7SG2 - chains A and E of the 5 polymer chains in the assembly; structure by X-ray diffraction, 3.10 A resolution.

Chain A:
Molecule: HLA class II histocompatibility antigen, DQ alpha 1 chain
Source organism: Homo sapiens
UniProtKB: P01909 (DQA1_HUMAN); the construct lacks a stretch of the UniProt sequence and is renumbered around it, so the offset changes along the chain: -1 to 9 = UniProt 24-34; 10-52 = UniProt 36-78; 54-181 = UniProt 79-206
Amino-acid sequence (183 residues; numbered -1 to 181 plus 1 insertion-coded residue; 1 number in that range is skipped by the numbering (no residue carries it; nothing is unmodelled there); the number before each row is that of its first residue; numbers below 1 keep their minus sign (Glu-1 is residue -1)):
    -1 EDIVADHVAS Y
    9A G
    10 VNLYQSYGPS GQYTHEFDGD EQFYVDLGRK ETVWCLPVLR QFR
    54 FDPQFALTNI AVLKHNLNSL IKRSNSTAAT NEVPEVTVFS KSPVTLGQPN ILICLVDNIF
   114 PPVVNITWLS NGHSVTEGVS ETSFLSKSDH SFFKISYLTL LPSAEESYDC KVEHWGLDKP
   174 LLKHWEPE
Not modelled in the structure: -1 to 1, 160, 181
Curated features (UniProtKB/Swiss-Prot):
  - region: Glu179 to Glu181 (Connecting peptide)
  - glycosylation (N-linked (GlcNAc...) asparagine): Asn78, Asn118
Disulfides: Cys107-Cys163
Covalently attached groups: N-acetylglucosamine (NAG) linked to Asn118

Chain E:
Molecule: T-cell receptor, xpa5, beta chain
Source organism: Homo sapiens
Amino-acid sequence (246 residues; row label = number of the first residue in the row; note: 12 numbers in that range are skipped by the numbering (no residue carries them; nothing is unmodelled there); numbering starts at 0):
     0 HMAVISQKPS RDICQRGTSL TIQCQVDSQV
    37 TMMFWYRQQP GQSLTLIATA NQG
    63 SEATYESGFV IDKFPISRP
    83 NLTFSTLTVS NMSPEDSSIY LCSVALGS
   112 DTGELFFGEG SRLTVLEDLK NVFPPEVAVF EPSEAEISHT QKATLVCLAT GFFPDHVELS
   172 WWVNGKEVHS GVCTDPQPLK EQPALNDSRY ALSSRLRVSA TFWQNPRNHF RCQVQFYGLS
   232 ENDEWTQDRA KPVTQIVSAE AWGRAD
Not modelled in the structure: 0-1, 256-257
Disulfides: Cys23-Cys104, Cys158-Cys223
Metal / ion sites: Ca2+: Asp11, Ile12, Ser231

How chain A and chain E interact:
Contacting residue pairs (7; chain A residue first):
  Gln57(A) with Asn57(E); Thr66(E)
  Phe58(A) with Ser110(E)
  Thr61(A) with Asn57(E)
  Val65(A) with Thr37(E)
  His68(A) with Gln28(E), hydrogen bond; Leu84(E)
Other interface residues (no listed pair), chain A (8 interface residues in all): Lys39, Ala64, Lys67
Other interface residues (no listed pair), chain E (8 interface residues in all): Gln58, Glu64

Overview:
The chain A/chain E interface involves 8 residues from each chain, with 1 hydrogen bond. The hydrogen-bonded
pair is His68(A)-Gln28(E). Covalently linked N-acetylglucosamine: at Asn118(A). The Ca2+ site is built by
Asp11(E), Ile12(E) and Ser231(E).
Chain A is HLA class II histocompatibility antigen, DQ alpha 1 chain and chain E is T-cell receptor, xpa5,
beta chain, both from Homo sapiens; the structure, XPA5 TCR in complex with HLA-DQ2-omega1, was determined by
X-ray diffraction, deposited together with 7SG0 and 7SG1.
